6DOA - chains A and C of the 4 polymer chains in the assembly; structure by X-ray diffraction, 1.47 A resolution.

[Chain A]
Molecule: Ribonuclease H
From: Bacillus halodurans
Notes: fragment: Catalytic Domain
Reference sequence: Q9KEI9 (RNH1_BACHD); residues 61-196 here = UniProt positions 61-196
Chain sequence (136 residues; row label = number of the first residue in the row):
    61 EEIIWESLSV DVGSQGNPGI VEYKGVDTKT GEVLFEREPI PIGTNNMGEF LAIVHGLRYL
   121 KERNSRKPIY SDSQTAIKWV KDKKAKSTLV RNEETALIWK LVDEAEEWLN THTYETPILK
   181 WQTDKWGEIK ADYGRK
Bound ions: Mg2+ site 1: Asp71, Asp192 (shared with 1 residue of chain b); Mg2+ site 2: Asp71, Glu109, Asp132 (shared with 1 residue of chain B; 1 residue of chain b); K+ site 1: Asp132 (shared with 1 residue of chain b); K+ site 2: Asp192 (shared with 1 residue of chain b)
Swiss-Prot annotation at these positions:
  - binding site (Mg(2+)): Asp71, Glu109, Asp132, Asp192
  - mutagenesis: Glu109 (E109Q: Loss of activity), Asp132 (D132N: Loss of activity), Glu188 (E188A: Strongly reduces activity; E188Q: No effect), Asp192 (D192N: Strongly reduced activity with manganese. Loss of activity with magnesium)
What the authors report for this chain:
  - binding site for the 2-nt RNA strand: Lys196
  - conformationally variable residues (order/disorder transition): Lys196
  - contacts within the chain: Glu188-Lys196 (salt bridge)
  - catalytic residues: Lys196 (proposed by the authors, not directly observed)

[Chain C]
Molecule: 6-nt DNA strand
Sequence (6 nucleotides; numbered 1 to 6; the number before each row is that of its first residue):
     1 CGATGT
Bound ions: K+: DT4, DG5

[How chain A and chain C interact]
Contacting residue pairs (20):
  Asn77(A) - DA3(C)  hydrogen bond to the base
  Asn77(A) - DT4(C)  hydrogen bond to the sugar
  Pro78(A) - DA3(C)  phosphate contact
  Pro78(A) - DT4(C)  phosphate contact
  Thr104(A) - DT4(C)  phosphate contact
  Thr104(A) - DG5(C)  hydrogen bond to the phosphate
  Asn105(A) - DT4(C)  hydrogen bond to the base
  Asn106(A) - DT4(C)  hydrogen bond to the base
  Asn106(A) - DG5(C)  hydrogen bond to the sugar
  Met107(A) - DG5(C)  phosphate contact
  Gln134(A) - DG5(C)  hydrogen bond to the base
  Gln134(A) - DT6(C)  base contact
  Thr135(A) - DG5(C)  sugar contact
  Lys138(A) - DT6(C)  phosphate contact
  Trp139(A) - DG5(C)  phosphate contact
  Trp139(A) - DT6(C)  hydrogen bond to the phosphate
  Lys146(A) - DG5(C)  sugar contact
  Lys146(A) - DT6(C)  salt bridge to the phosphate
  Ser147(A) - DG5(C)  hydrogen bond to the phosphate
  Thr148(A) - DG5(C)  hydrogen bond to the phosphate
Other interface residues (no listed pair), chain A (14 interface residues in all): Leu149
Other interface residues (no listed pair), chain C (5 interface residues in all): DG2

[Overview]
The interface between chain A and chain C involves 14 residues on one side and 5 on the other, with 10
hydrogen bonds and 1 salt bridge. Polar contacts include Asn77(A)-DA3(C), Asn105(A)-DT4(C) and
Asn106(A)-DT4(C). The paper reports the catalytic residue Lys196(A); a binding site for the 2-nt RNA strand at
Lys196(A).
Here chain A is Ribonuclease H (Bacillus halodurans) and chain C is a 6-nt DNA strand. Entry 6DOA (Crystal
Structure of Bacillus Halodurans Ribonuclease H1 in Complex with an RNA/DNA Hybrid: Reaction in 2 ...) was
determined by X-ray diffraction, deposited together with 6DMN, 6DMV, 6DO8, 6DO9, 6DOB, 6DOC and 46 further
entries.
